PDB entry 8ZBG | X-ray diffraction, 2.67 A resolution | chain A

[Chain A]
Molecule: Transcriptional enhancer factor TEF-5
From: Homo sapiens
UniProtKB: Q99594 (TEAD3_HUMAN); residue numbers follow UniProt; this construct covers 216-435
Amino-acid sequence (221 residues; numbered 215 to 435; the number before each row is that of its first residue):
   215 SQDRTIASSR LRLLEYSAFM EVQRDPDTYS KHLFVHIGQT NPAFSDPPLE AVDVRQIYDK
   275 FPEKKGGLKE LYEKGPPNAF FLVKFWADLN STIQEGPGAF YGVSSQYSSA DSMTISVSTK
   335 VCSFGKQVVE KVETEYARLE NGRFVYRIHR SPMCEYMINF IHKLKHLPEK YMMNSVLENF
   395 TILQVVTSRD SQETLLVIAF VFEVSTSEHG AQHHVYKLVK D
Unresolved in the structure: 215-216
Construct notes: expression tag (215)
Residues lining bound ligands: A1L1N ((2R)-2-fluoranyl-1-[7-[4-(trifluoromethyl)phenyl]-3,4-dihydro-1H-isoquinolin-2-yl]propan-1-one): Tyr-230, Ala-232, Phe-248, Val-249, Ala-301, Leu-303, Val-317, Thr-333, Val-335, Lys-345, Pro-366, Met-367, Cys-368, Met-371, Ile-375, Leu-378, Leu-391, Phe-394, Ile-396, Phe-416

[Overview]
Chain A binds compound A1L1N.
Chain A is Transcriptional enhancer factor TEF-5 (Homo sapiens); the structure, Crystal structure of TEAD3 YAP
binding domain with compound 15, was determined by X-ray diffraction together with 8ZBH from the same study.
